3KHE - chain A; structure by X-ray diffraction, 1.95 A resolution.

== Chain A ==
Name: Calmodulin-like domain protein kinase isoform 3
From: Toxoplasma gondii
UniProtKB: Q3HNM6 (Q3HNM6_TOXGO); residues 1-191 here correspond to UniProt positions 345-535 (UniProt number = residue number + 344)
Amino-acid sequence (191 residues; each row starts with the number of its first residue):
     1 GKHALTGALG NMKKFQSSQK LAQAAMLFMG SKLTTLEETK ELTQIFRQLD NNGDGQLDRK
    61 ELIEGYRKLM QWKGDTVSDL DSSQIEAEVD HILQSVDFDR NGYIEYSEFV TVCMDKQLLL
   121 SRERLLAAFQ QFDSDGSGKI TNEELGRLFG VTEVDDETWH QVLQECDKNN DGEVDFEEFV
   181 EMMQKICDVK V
Disordered / not traced: 1-2, 72-76
Ion coordination: Mg2+: Arg47, Asp50 (shared with 1 residue of chain B); Ca2+ site 1: Asp50, Asn52, Asp54, Gln56, Glu61; Ca2+ site 2: Asp97, Asp99, Asn101, Tyr103, Glu105, Glu108; Ca2+ site 3: Asp133, Asp135, Ser137, Lys139, Glu144; Ca2+ site 4: Asp167, Asn169, Asp171, Glu173, Glu178

== Summary ==
The Mg2+ site is built by Arg47 and Asp50. Asp50, Asn52, Asp54, Gln56 and Glu61 form the Ca2+ site 1.
Chain A is Calmodulin-like domain protein kinase isoform 3 (Toxoplasma gondii); the structure, Crystal
structure of the calcium-loaded calmodulin-like domain of the CDPK, 541.m00134 from toxoplasma gondii, was
determined by X-ray diffraction, deposited together with 3K21.
